4G7R - chains B and C of the 3 polymer chains in the assembly; structure by X-ray diffraction, 3.05 A resolution.

== Chain B ==
Molecule: Cytochrome c oxidase subunit 2
From: Thermus thermophilus
Notes: EC 1.9.3.1
UniProt: Q5SJ80 (COX2_THET8); residues 1-168 here = UniProt positions 1-168
Chain sequence (168 residues; numbered 1 to 168; the number before each row is that of its first residue):
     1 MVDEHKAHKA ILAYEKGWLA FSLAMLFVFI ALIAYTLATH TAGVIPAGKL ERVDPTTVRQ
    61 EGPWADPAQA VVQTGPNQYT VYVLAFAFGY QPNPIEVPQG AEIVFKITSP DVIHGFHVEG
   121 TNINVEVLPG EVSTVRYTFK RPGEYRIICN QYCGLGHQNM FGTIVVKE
Not modelled in the structure: 1-2
Metal / ion sites: dinuclear copper ion: His-114, Cys-149, Gln-151, Cys-153, His-157, Met-160

== Chain C ==
Molecule: Cytochrome c oxidase polypeptide 2A
From: Thermus thermophilus
Notes: EC 1.9.3.1
UniProt: P82543 (COXA_THET8); residues 1-34 here = UniProt positions 1-34
Chain sequence (34 residues; row label = number of the first residue in the row):
     1 MEEKPKGALA VILVLTLTIL VFWLGVYAVF FARG
Not modelled in the structure: 1-3

== How chain B and chain C interact ==
Pairs across the interface - 32 pairs, chain B then chain C:
  Ala-10(B) with Pro-5(C)
  Tyr-14(B) with Lys-4(C); Pro-5(C); Leu-9(C), hydrophobic
  Trp-18(B) with Ile-12(C); Leu-15(C), hydrophobic; Thr-16(C)
  Phe-21(B) with Thr-16(C)
  Met-25(B) with Thr-16(C); Ile-19(C), hydrophobic; Leu-20(C), hydrophobic
  Phe-29(B) with Ile-19(C), hydrophobic; Leu-20(C), hydrophobic; Trp-23(C), hydrophobic
  Leu-32(B) with Trp-23(C), hydrophobic; Tyr-27(C), hydrogen bond (backbone-side chain)
  Ile-33(B) with Trp-23(C), hydrophobic
  Tyr-35(B) with Tyr-27(C); Phe-31(C), hydrophobic
  Thr-36(B) with Tyr-27(C); Phe-31(C)
  His-40(B) with Gly-34(C), hydrogen bond (side chain-backbone)
  Thr-41(B) with Phe-30(C); Gly-34(C)
  Gly-120(B) with Arg-33(C)
  Thr-121(B) with Arg-33(C)
  Asn-122(B) with Phe-30(C), hydrogen bond (side chain-backbone); Arg-33(C), hydrogen bond (side chain-backbone); Gly-34(C)
  Tyr-137(B) with Arg-33(C), hydrogen bond (side chain-backbone); Gly-34(C)
  Lys-140(B) with Gly-34(C), hydrogen bond (side chain-backbone)
Interface residues without a listed pair, chain B (18 interface residues in all): Ile-11

== In short ==
The interface between chain B and chain C involves 18 residues on one side and 14 on the other, with 6
hydrogen bonds. Polar contacts include Leu-32(B)/Tyr-27(C), His-40(B)/Gly-34(C) and Asn-122(B)/Phe-30(C).
His-114(B), Cys-149(B), Gln-151(B), Cys-153(B), His-157(B) and Met-160(B) form the dinuclear copper ion site.
Here chain B is Cytochrome c oxidase subunit 2 and chain C is Cytochrome c oxidase polypeptide 2A, both from
Thermus thermophilus. Entry 4G7R (Structure of Recombinant Cytochrome ba3 Oxidase mutant V236A from Thermus
thermophilus) was determined by X-ray diffraction.
